PDB entry 7R4H | electron microscopy, 2.34 A resolution | chains G and M of the 7 polymer chains in the assembly

[Chain G]
Name: AP-1 complex subunit gamma-1
Organism: Mus musculus
Reference sequence: P22892 (AP1G1_MOUSE); residues 1-595 here = UniProt positions 1-595
Sequence (595 residues; row label = number of the first residue in the row):
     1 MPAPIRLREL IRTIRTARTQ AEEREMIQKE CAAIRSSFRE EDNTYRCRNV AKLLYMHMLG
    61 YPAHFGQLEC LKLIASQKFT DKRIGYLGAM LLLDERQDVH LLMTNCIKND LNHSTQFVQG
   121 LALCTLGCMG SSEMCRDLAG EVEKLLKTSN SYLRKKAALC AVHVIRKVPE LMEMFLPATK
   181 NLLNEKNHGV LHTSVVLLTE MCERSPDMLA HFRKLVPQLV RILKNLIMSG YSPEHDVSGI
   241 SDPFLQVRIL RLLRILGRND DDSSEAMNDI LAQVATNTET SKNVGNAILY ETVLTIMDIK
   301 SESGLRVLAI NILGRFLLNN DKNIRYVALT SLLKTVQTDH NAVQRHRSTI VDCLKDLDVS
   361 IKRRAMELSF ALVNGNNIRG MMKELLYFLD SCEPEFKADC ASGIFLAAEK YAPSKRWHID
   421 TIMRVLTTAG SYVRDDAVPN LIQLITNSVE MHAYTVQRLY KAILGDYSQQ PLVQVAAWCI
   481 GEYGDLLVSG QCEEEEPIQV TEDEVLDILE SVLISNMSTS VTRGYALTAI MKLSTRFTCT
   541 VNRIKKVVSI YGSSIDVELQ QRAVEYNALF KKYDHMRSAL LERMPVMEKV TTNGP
Disordered / not traced: 1-3, 589-595

[Chain M]
Name: AP-1 complex subunit mu-1
Organism: Mus musculus
Reference sequence: P35585 (AP1M1_MOUSE); residue numbers follow UniProt; this construct covers 1-423
Sequence (423 residues; row label = number of the first residue in the row):
     1 MSASAVYVLD LKGKVLICRN YRGDVDMSEV EHFMPILMEK EEEGMLSPIL AHGGVRFMWI
    61 KHNNLYLVAT SKKNACVSLV FSFLYKVVQV FSEYFKELEE ESIRDNFVII YELLDELMDF
   121 GYPQTTDSKI LQEYITQEGH KLETGAPRPP ATVTNAVSWR SEGIKYRKNE VFLDVIEAVN
   181 LLVSANGNVL RSEIVGSIKM RVFLSGMPEL RLGLNDKVLF DNTGRGKSKS VELEDVKFHQ
   241 CVRLSRFEND RTISFIPPDG EFELMSYRLN THVKPLIWIE SVIEKHSHSR IEYMVKAKSQ
   301 FKRRSTANNV EIHIPVPNDA DSPKFKTTVG SVKWVPENSE IVWSVKSFPG GKEYLMRAHF
   361 GLPSVEAEDK EGKPPISVKF EIPYFTTSGI QVRYLKIIEK SGYQALPWVR YITQNGDYQL
   421 RTQ
Disordered / not traced: 1, 139-145
UniProt features mapped onto this chain:
  - modified residue: Ser-2 (N-acetylserine), Thr-152 (Phosphothreonine), Thr-154 (Phosphothreonine), Thr-223 (Phosphothreonine)

[Interface between chain G and chain M]
Contacting residue pairs (29; chain G residue first):
  Arg-24(G) / Glu-337(M)  hydrogen bond (side chain-backbone)
  Glu-25(G) / Glu-337(M)
  Glu-25(G) / Asn-338(M)
  Gln-28(G) / Asn-318(M)  hydrogen bond
  Gln-28(G) / Pro-336(M)
  Gln-28(G) / Glu-337(M)
  Lys-29(G) / Glu-337(M)
  Ala-32(G) / Trp-334(M)  hydrophobic
  Ala-32(G) / Pro-336(M)  hydrophobic
  Arg-35(G) / Asn-318(M)  hydrogen bond (side chain-backbone)
  Arg-35(G) / Asp-319(M)  hydrogen bond (side chain-backbone)
  Arg-35(G) / Ala-320(M)  hydrogen bond (side chain-backbone)
  Arg-35(G) / Asp-321(M)
  Ser-36(G) / Ser-322(M)
  Arg-39(G) / Asp-321(M)  salt bridge
  Arg-39(G) / Ser-322(M)
  Arg-39(G) / Gly-361(M)
  Arg-39(G) / Leu-362(M)  hydrogen bond (side chain-backbone)
  Glu-40(G) / Ser-322(M)  hydrogen bond
  His-64(G) / Asp-319(M)  salt bridge
  His-64(G) / Val-365(M)
  His-64(G) / Glu-366(M)
  His-64(G) / Ala-367(M)
  Phe-65(G) / Asp-319(M)
  Phe-65(G) / Pro-363(M)  hydrophobic
  Gln-67(G) / Val-365(M)
  Leu-68(G) / Ser-364(M)
  Leu-68(G) / Val-365(M)  hydrophobic
  Val-99(G) / Val-365(M)  hydrophobic
Also at the interface, not in a pair above, chain G (15 interface residues in all): Gln-97
Also at the interface, not in a pair above, chain M (19 interface residues in all): Ser-289, Ser-339, Glu-368

[Overview]
Chain G and chain M form an interface of 15 and 19 residues respectively, with 7 hydrogen bonds and 2 salt
bridges. Polar contacts include Arg-39(G)/Asp-321(M), His-64(G)/Asp-319(M) and Arg-24(G)/Glu-337(M).
Here chain G is AP-1 complex subunit gamma-1 and chain M is AP-1 complex subunit mu-1, both from Mus musculus.
Entry 7R4H (phospho-STING binding to adaptor protein complex-1) was determined by electron microscopy.
